Entry 9DM0 (electron microscopy, 2.90 A resolution); this record covers chains D and B of the 8 polymer chains in the assembly.

Chain D:
Protein: Fab light chain
From: Homo sapiens
Notes: antibody fragment or engineered binder
Chain sequence (108 residues; row label = number of the first residue in the row):
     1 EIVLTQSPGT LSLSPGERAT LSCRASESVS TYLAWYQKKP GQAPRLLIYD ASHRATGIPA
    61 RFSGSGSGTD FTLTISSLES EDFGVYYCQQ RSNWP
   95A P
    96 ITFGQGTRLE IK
Disulfide bonds: Cys23-Cys88

Chain B:
Protein: Hemagglutinin
From: Influenza A virus (A/California/04/2009(H1N1))
UniProt: A0A1D5AK66 (A0A1D5AK66_9INFA); residues 9-171 here correspond to UniProt positions 336-498 (UniProt number = residue number + 327)
Chain sequence (231 residues; each row starts with the number of its first residue; numbers below 1 keep their minus sign (Ile-3 is residue -3)):
    -3 IQSRGLFGAI AGFIEGGWTG MVDGWYGYHH QNEQGSGYAA DLKSTQNAID KITNKVNSVI
    57 EKMNTQFTAV GKEFNHLEKR IENLNKKVDD GFLDIWTYNA ELLVLLENER TLDYHDSNVK
   117 NLYEKVRSQL KNNAKEIGNG CFEFYHKCDN TCMESVKNGT YDYPKYSEEA KLNREEIDGS
   177 GYIPEAPRDG QAYVRKDGEW VLLSTFLGSG LNDIFEAQKI EWHEGHHHHH H
Disordered / not traced: -3 to 8, 172-227
Disulfide bonds: Cys144-Cys148
Glycans and other covalent adducts: N-acetylglucosamine (NAG) linked to Asn154
Construct notes: expression tag (-3 to 8, 172-227)

How chain D and chain B interact:
Contacting residue pairs - 16 pairs, chain D then chain B:
  Ser30(D) with Thr15(B); Gly16(B)
  Thr31(D) with Thr15(B)
  Tyr32(D) with Thr15(B); Gly16(B), hydrogen bond (side chain-backbone); Tyr34(B), hydrogen bond
  Ser92(D) with Ser32(B), hydrogen bond (backbone-side chain); Gly33(B)
  Asn93(D) with Gly31(B); Ser32(B), hydrogen bond (side chain-backbone)
  Trp94(D) with Gln27(B), hydrogen bond (backbone-side chain); Ser32(B), hydrogen bond (backbone-side chain)
  Pro95(D) with Asn28(B); Glu29(B); Gln30(B); Gly31(B)
Also at the interface, not in a pair above, chain B (11 interface residues in all): Trp14
From the paper, about this interface:
  - pairs named by the authors: Tyr32(D)-Thr15(B) (hydrogen bond), Tyr32(D)-Tyr34(B) (hydrophobic contact), Gln27(B)-Trp94(D) (hydrogen bond)
  - epitope / paratope residues, chain D: Tyr32(D)
  - epitope / paratope residues, chain B: Thr15(B), Tyr34(B)
  - hot spots on chain B (mutagenesis) - S32T: decreased binding to SFV0093G01

Overview:
7 residues of chain D and 11 residues of chain B are in contact; the contacts include 6 hydrogen bonds. Polar
pairs include Tyr32(D)-Gly16(B), Tyr32(D)-Tyr34(B) and Ser92(D)-Ser32(B). The authors report hydrogen bonds
between Tyr32(D) and Thr15(B) and Gln27(B) and Trp94(D); a hydrophobic contact between Tyr32(D) and Tyr34(B).
The paper reports that S32T of chain B reduces binding to SFV0093G01; epitope/paratope residues Tyr32(D) and
Thr15(B) among others.
Here chain D is Fab light chain (Homo sapiens) and chain B is Hemagglutinin (Influenza A virus
(A/California/04/2009(H1N1))). Entry 9DM0 (Cryo-EM structure of the SFV009 3G01 Fab in complex with
A/California/04/2009) was determined by electron microscopy.
